Entry 9BJ0 (X-ray diffraction, 2.64 A resolution); this record covers chain A.

== Chain A ==
Name: Intracellular growth attenuator protein igaA
From: Escherichia coli
Notes: fragment: periplasmic domain
UniProt: A0A8T5ZEU4 (A0A8T5ZEU4_ECOLX); residues 374-646 here correspond to UniProt positions 203-475 (UniProt number = residue number - 171)
Chain sequence (274 residues; row label = number of the first residue in the row):
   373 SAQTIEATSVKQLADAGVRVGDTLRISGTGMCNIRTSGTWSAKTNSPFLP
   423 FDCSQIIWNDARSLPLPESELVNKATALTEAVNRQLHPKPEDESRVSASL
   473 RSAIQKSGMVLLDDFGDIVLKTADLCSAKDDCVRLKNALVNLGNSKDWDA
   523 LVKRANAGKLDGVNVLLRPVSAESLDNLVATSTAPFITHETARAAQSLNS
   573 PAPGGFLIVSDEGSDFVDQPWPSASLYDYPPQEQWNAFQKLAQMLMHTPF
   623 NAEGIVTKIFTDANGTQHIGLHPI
Unresolved in the structure: 408-417, 516-517, 646
Construct notes: expression tag (373)
Disulfides: C404-C425, C498-C504

== Summary ==
Chain A is Intracellular growth attenuator protein igaA (Escherichia coli); the structure, Crystal structure
of the periplasmic domain of IgaA from Escherichia coli, was determined by X-ray diffraction together with
9BIY and 9BIZ from the same study.
